Entry 7CD4 (X-ray diffraction, 2.10 A resolution); this record covers chains A and B of the 4 polymer chains in the assembly.

Chain A (and B):
Name: YabJ protein
From: Bacillus subtilis subsp. natto (strain BEST195)
Notes: chain B of this document is another copy of the same molecule, construct and numbering; everything in this record applies to it too
Reference sequence: D4G3D4 (D4G3D4_BACNB); numbering as in UniProt (aligned over 1-125)
Sequence (125 residues; numbered 1 to 125; the number before each row is that of its first residue):
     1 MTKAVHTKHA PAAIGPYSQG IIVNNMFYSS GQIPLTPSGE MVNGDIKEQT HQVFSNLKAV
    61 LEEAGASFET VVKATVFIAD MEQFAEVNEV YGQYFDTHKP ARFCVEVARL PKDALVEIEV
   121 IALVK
Unresolved in the structure: 1 (chain B: 1-17)
Construct notes: engineered mutation F103 (Ser in D4G3D4)
Bound ions: Zn2+: H6, H9, E48 (shared with H98(B) of chain B)

How chain A and chain B interact:
Inter-chain disulfides: C104(A)-C104(B)
Pairs across the interface (26):
  M81(A) - P100(B)
  M81(A) - A101(B)
  E82(A) - K99(B)  salt bridge
  F84(A) - F103(B)  hydrophobic
  K99(A) - M81(B)
  K99(A) - E82(B)  salt bridge
  P100(A) - M81(B)
  A101(A) - M81(B)
  A101(A) - V105(B)
  A101(A) - E106(B)
  A101(A) - V107(B)  hydrogen bond (backbone-backbone)
  R102(A) - V105(B)
  R102(A) - E106(B)  salt bridge
  F103(A) - M81(B)  hydrophobic
  F103(A) - F84(B)  hydrophobic
  F103(A) - F103(B)  hydrophobic
  F103(A) - C104(B)
  F103(A) - V105(B)  hydrogen bond (backbone-backbone)
  C104(A) - F103(B)
  C104(A) - C104(B)  disulfide
  V105(A) - A101(B)
  V105(A) - R102(B)
  V105(A) - F103(B)  hydrogen bond (backbone-backbone)
  E106(A) - A101(B)
  E106(A) - R102(B)  salt bridge
  V107(A) - A101(B)  hydrogen bond (backbone-backbone)
Other interface residues (no listed pair), chain B (13 interface residues in all): N88

Overview:
Chain A and chain B form an interface of 12 and 13 residues respectively, with 1 disulfide bond, 4 hydrogen
bonds and 4 salt bridges. Among the polar pairs are E82(A)-K99(B), R102(A)-E106(B) and A101(A)-V107(B). H6(A),
H9(A) and E48(A) coordinate Zn2+.
Both chains are YabJ protein (Bacillus subtilis subsp. natto (strain BEST195)). Entry 7CD4 (Crystal structure
of the S103F mutant of Bacillus subtilis (natto) YabJ protein) was determined by X-ray diffraction together
with 7CD2, 7CD3 and 5Y6U from the same study.
